7A56 - chain A; structure by X-ray diffraction, 1.85 A resolution.

Chain A:
Protein: Envelopment polyprotein
Organism: Bovine Schmallenberg virus BH80/Germany/2011
UniProtKB: H2AM12 (GP_SBVBH); residues 881-1306 here = UniProt positions 881-1306
Amino-acid sequence (437 residues; each row starts with the number of its first residue):
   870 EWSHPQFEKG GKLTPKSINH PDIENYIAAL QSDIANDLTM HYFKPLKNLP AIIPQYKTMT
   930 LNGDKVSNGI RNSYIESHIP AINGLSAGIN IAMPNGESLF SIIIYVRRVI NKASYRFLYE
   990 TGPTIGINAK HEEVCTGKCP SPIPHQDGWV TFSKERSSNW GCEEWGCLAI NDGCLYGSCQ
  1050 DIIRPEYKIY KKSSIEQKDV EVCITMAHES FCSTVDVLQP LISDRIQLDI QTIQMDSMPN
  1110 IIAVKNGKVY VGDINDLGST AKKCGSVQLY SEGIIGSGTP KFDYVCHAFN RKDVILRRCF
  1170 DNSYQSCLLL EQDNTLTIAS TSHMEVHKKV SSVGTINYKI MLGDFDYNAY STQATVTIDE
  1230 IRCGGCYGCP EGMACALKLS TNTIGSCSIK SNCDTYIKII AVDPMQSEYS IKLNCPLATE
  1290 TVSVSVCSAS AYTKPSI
Unresolved in the structure: 870-884, 1190-1192
Differences from the reference sequence: expression tag (870-880)
Cystine bridges: C1004-C1036, C1008-C1043, C1031-C1155, C1048-C1168, C1072-C1081, C1133-C1176, C1232-C1244, C1235-C1238, C1256-C1296, C1262-C1284

Overview:
Chain A is Envelopment polyprotein (Bovine Schmallenberg virus BH80/Germany/2011); the structure,
Schmallenberg Virus Envelope Glycoprotein Gc Fusion Domains in Postfusion Conformation, was determined by
X-ray diffraction (same publication as 7A57).
